Entry 2PRH (X-ray diffraction, 2.40 A resolution); this record covers chain A.

== Chain A ==
Protein: Dihydroorotate dehydrogenase, mitochondrial
Source organism: Homo sapiens
Notes: EC 1.3.99.11; engineered mutation(s): N-terminus truncated
Reference sequence: Q02127 (PYRD_HUMAN); residues 30-396 here correspond to UniProt positions 29-395 (UniProt number = residue number - 1)
Chain sequence (367 residues; numbered 30 to 396; the number before each row is that of its first residue):
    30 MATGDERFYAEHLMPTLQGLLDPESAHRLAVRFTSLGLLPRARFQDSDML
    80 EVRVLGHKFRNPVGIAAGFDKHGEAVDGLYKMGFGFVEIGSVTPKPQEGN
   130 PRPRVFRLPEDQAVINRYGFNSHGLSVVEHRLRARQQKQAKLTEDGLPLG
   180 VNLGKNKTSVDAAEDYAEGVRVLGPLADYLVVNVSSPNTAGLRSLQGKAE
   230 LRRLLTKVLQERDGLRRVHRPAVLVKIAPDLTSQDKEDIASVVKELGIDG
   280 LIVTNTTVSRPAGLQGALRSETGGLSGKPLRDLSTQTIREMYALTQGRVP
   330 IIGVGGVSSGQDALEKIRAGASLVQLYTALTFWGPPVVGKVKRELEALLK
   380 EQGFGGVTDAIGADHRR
Disordered / not traced: 217-225
Small-molecule neighbours:
  - 238 (6-chloro-2-(2'-fluorobiphenyl-4-yl)-3-methylquinoline-4-carboxylic acid): Tyr-38, Leu-42, Met-43, Leu-46, Gln-47, Asp-51, Pro-52, Ala-55, His-56, Ala-59, Phe-62, Thr-63, Leu-67, Leu-68, Pro-69, Phe-98, Met-111, Val-134, Arg-136, Val-143, Tyr-356, Leu-359, Thr-360, Pro-364
  - FMN (flavin mononucleotide): Ala-95, Ala-96, Gly-97, Lys-100, Gly-119, Ser-120, Val-134, Val-143, Asn-145, Tyr-147, Asn-181, Asn-212, Lys-255, Thr-283, Asn-284, Thr-285, Ser-305, Gly-306, Leu-309, Val-333, Gly-334, Gly-335, Val-336, Gln-354, Leu-355, Tyr-356, Thr-357
  - orotic acid (ORO): Lys-100, Asn-145, Arg-146, Tyr-147, Gly-148, Phe-149, Asn-212, Ser-215, Pro-216, Asn-284, Thr-285
Swiss-Prot annotation at these positions:
  - active site: Ser-215 (Nucleophile)
  - binding site (FMN): Ala-96 to Lys-100, Ser-120, Asn-181, Asn-212, Lys-255, Thr-283, Gly-306, Gly-335, Tyr-356, Thr-357
  - binding site (substrate): Lys-100, Asn-145 to Phe-149, Asn-212 to Asn-217, Asn-284, Thr-285

== Summary ==
Bound to chain A: flavin mononucleotide, orotic acid and compound 238. Curated annotation (UniProt) lists
active-site residue Ser-215, 14 FMN-binding residues and 14 substrate-binding residues.
Chain A is Dihydroorotate dehydrogenase, mitochondrial (Homo sapiens); the structure, The structures of apo-
and inhibitor bound human dihydroorotate dehydrogenase reveal conformational flexibility within the inhibitor
..., was determined by X-ray diffraction, deposited together with 2PRL and 2PRM.
